PDB entry 2Q3N | X-ray diffraction, 3.50 A resolution | chains A and B

Chain A:
Name: Agglutinin-1 A chain
Source organism: Abrus precatorius
Notes: EC 3.2.2.22
Reference sequence: Q9M6E9 (AGGL_ABRPR); residues 1-260 here correspond to UniProt positions 21-280 (UniProt number = residue number + 20)
Amino-acid sequence (260 residues; numbered 1 to 260; the number before each row is that of its first residue):
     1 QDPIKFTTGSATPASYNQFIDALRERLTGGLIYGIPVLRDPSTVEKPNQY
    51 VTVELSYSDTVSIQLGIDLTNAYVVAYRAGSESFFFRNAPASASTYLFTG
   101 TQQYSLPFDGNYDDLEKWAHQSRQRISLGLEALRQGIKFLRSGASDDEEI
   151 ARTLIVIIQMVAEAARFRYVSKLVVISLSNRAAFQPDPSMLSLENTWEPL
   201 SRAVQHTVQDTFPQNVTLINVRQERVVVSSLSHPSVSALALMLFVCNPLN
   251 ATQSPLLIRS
Unresolved in the structure: 1, 249-260
Curated features (UniProtKB/Swiss-Prot):
  - active site: E163
  - modified residue: Q1 (Pyrrolidone carboxylic acid)

Chain B:
Name: Agglutinin-1 B chain
Source organism: Abrus precatorius
Reference sequence: Q9M6E9 (AGGL_ABRPR); residues 1-267 here correspond to UniProt positions 281-547 (UniProt number = residue number + 280)
Amino-acid sequence (267 residues; each row starts with the number of its first residue):
     1 VVEQSKICSSHYEPTVRIGGRDGLCVDVSDNAYNNGNPIILWKCKDQLEV
    51 NQLWTLKSDKTIRSKGKCLTTYGYAPGNYVMIYDCSSAVAEATYWDIWDN
   101 GTIINPKSGLVLSAESSSMGGTLTVQKNDYRMRQGWRTGNDTSPFVTSIA
   151 GFFKLCMEAHGNSMWLDVCDITKEEQQWAVYPDGSIRPVQNTNNCLTCEE
   201 HKQGATIVMMGCSNAWASQRWVFKSDGTIYNLYDDMVMDVKSSDPSLKQI
   251 ILWPYTGNANQMWATLF
Unresolved in the structure: 1-6
Curated features (UniProtKB/Swiss-Prot):
  - glycosylation (N-linked (GlcNAc...) asparagine): N100, N140
Disulfide bonds: C25-C44, C68-C85, C156-C169, C195-C212
Ligand contacts:
  - N-acetylglucosamine (NAG; 2-acetamido-2-deoxy-beta-D-glucopyranose), molecule 1: T15, V16, L48, L53, N140
  - N-acetylglucosamine (NAG), molecule 2: W98, D99, N100

Interface between chain A and chain B:
Disulfides between the chains: C246(A)-C8(B)
Pairs across the interface (57; chain A residue first):
  G34(A) - S225(B)
  I35(A) - S225(B)
  R168(A) - S225(B)  hydrogen bond (side chain-backbone)
  R168(A) - D226(B)  hydrogen bond (side chain-backbone)
  R168(A) - G227(B)
  R168(A) - M262(B)
  Y169(A) - T265(B)
  Y169(A) - L266(B)  hydrophobic
  Y169(A) - F267(B)
  K172(A) - A264(B)
  L173(A) - L266(B)  hydrophobic
  V175(A) - F153(B)  hydrophobic
  I176(A) - L266(B)  hydrophobic
  S179(A) - F153(B)
  S179(A) - K154(B)  hydrogen bond (side chain-backbone)
  N180(A) - K154(B)
  S189(A) - F267(B)  hydrogen bond (side chain-backbone)
  L193(A) - F267(B)  hydrophobic
  Q205(A) - C8(B)  hydrogen bond (backbone-side chain)
  H206(A) - Y12(B)
  V208(A) - S10(B)
  Q209(A) - W95(B)
  Q209(A) - D96(B)
  Q209(A) - I97(B)  hydrogen bond (side chain-backbone)
  D210(A) - I97(B)
  D210(A) - W98(B)
  D210(A) - D99(B)
  D210(A) - T138(B)
  T211(A) - P14(B)
  T211(A) - L56(B)
  T211(A) - T138(B)  hydrogen bond
  P213(A) - Y12(B)  hydrophobic
  I219(A) - F267(B)
  N220(A) - F267(B)
  V221(A) - F267(B)  hydrogen bond (backbone-backbone)
  R222(A) - V146(B)
  R222(A) - Q177(B)
  V226(A) - F145(B)  hydrophobic
  V227(A) - D141(B)
  S229(A) - G139(B)  hydrogen bond (side chain-backbone)
  S230(A) - T138(B)  hydrogen bond
  L231(A) - D99(B)
  S232(A) - W98(B)
  S232(A) - D99(B)  hydrogen bond (side chain-backbone)
  S232(A) - G101(B)
  H233(A) - F145(B)
  P234(A) - F145(B)  hydrophobic
  S235(A) - F145(B)
  S237(A) - F223(B)
  S237(A) - S225(B)
  S237(A) - T265(B)  hydrogen bond
  L239(A) - S225(B)
  C246(A) - I7(B)
  C246(A) - C8(B)  disulfide
  N247(A) - I7(B)
  N247(A) - C8(B)  hydrogen bond (backbone-backbone)
  P248(A) - C8(B)
Also at the interface, not in a pair above, chain A (41 interface residues in all): P13, F212, R225, V236
Also at the interface, not in a pair above, chain B (37 interface residues in all): S9, V16, K60, R137, V168, I171, V180, W263

In short:
41 residues of chain A face 37 of chain B across their interface, with 1 disulfide bond and 13 hydrogen bonds.
Polar contacts include R168(A)-S225(B), R168(A)-D226(B) and S179(A)-K154(B). Chain B binds
N-acetylglucosamine. From UniProt: active-site residue E163(A) on chain A.
Here chain A is Agglutinin-1 A chain and chain B is Agglutinin-1 B chain, both from Abrus precatorius. Entry
2Q3N (Agglutinin from Abrus Precatorius (APA-I)) was determined by X-ray diffraction.
